7GWZ - chains A and D; structure by X-ray diffraction, 1.70 A resolution.

== Chain A ==
Protein: B-cell lymphoma 6 protein
Source organism: Homo sapiens
Reference sequence: P41182 (BCL6_HUMAN); numbering as in UniProt (aligned over 5-129)
Sequence (128 residues; each row starts with the number of its first residue):
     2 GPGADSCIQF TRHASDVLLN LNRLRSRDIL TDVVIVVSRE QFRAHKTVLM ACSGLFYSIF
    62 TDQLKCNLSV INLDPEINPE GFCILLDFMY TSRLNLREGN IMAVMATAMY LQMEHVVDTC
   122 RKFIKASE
Not modelled in the structure: 2-5
Construct notes: expression tag (2-4)
Swiss-Prot annotation at these positions:
  - mutagenesis: Asn21 (N21K: Abolishes interaction with NCOR2 and HDAC2, no effect on interaction with CTBP1 and transcriptional autoinhibition; when associated with A-116 and 376-Q--Q-379), Ser59 (S59A: Abolished ubiquitination by the SCF(FBXL17) complex), His116 (H116A: Abolishes interaction with NCOR2 and HDAC2, no effect on interaction with CTBP1 and transcriptional autoinhibition; when associated with K-21 and 376-Q--Q-379)
Small-molecule neighbours: A1AB9 (4-chloro-6-[(2-oxo-2,3-dihydro-1H-indol-5-yl)amino]pyrimidine-5-carbonitrile): Asn21, Arg24, Leu25, Arg28, Met51, Ala52, Cys53, Ser54, Gly55, Tyr58, Gln113, Met114, Glu115

== Chain D ==
Protein: WVIP tetrapeptide
Sequence (6 residues; row label = number of the first residue in the row; numbering starts at 0):
     0 XWVIPA
Modified positions: ACE (acetyl group) at position 0

== Chain A / chain D interface ==
Contacting residue pairs - 11 pairs, chain A then chain D:
  Cys8(A) with Pro4(D)
  Ile9(A) with Trp1(D), hydrophobic; Val2(D)
  Gln10(A) with ACE_0(D); Trp1(D); Val2(D), hydrogen bond (backbone-backbone); Pro4(D)
  Phe11(A) with ACE_0(D); Trp1(D)
  Thr12(A) with ACE_0(D), hydrogen bond (backbone-backbone); Val2(D)
Also at the interface, not in a pair above, chain D (5 interface residues in all): Ile3

== Summary ==
Chain A and chain D each contribute 5 residues to their interface, with 2 hydrogen bonds. The backbones
hydrogen-bond at Gln10(A)-Val2(D) and Thr12(A)-ACE_0(D). Chain A binds compound A1AB9. UniProt lists 3
mutagenesis sites on chain A.
Here chain A is B-cell lymphoma 6 protein (Homo sapiens) and chain D is WVIP tetrapeptide. Entry 7GWZ (Crystal
Structure of B-cell lymphoma 6 protein BTB domain in complex with ligand 7 at 7.25 ...) was determined by
X-ray diffraction together with 7GUD, 7GUE, 7GUF, 7GUG, 7GUH, 7GUI and 126 further entries from the same
study.
